PDB entry 6XLL | electron microscopy, 2.70 A resolution | chains C and N of the 9 polymer chains in the assembly

== Chain C ==
Molecule: DNA-directed RNA polymerase subunit beta
From: Escherichia coli O157:H7
Notes: EC 2.7.7.6
UniProt: B7MIX3 (RPOB_ECO45); residues 1-1342 here = UniProt positions 1-1342
Chain sequence (1342 residues; row label = number of the first residue in the row):
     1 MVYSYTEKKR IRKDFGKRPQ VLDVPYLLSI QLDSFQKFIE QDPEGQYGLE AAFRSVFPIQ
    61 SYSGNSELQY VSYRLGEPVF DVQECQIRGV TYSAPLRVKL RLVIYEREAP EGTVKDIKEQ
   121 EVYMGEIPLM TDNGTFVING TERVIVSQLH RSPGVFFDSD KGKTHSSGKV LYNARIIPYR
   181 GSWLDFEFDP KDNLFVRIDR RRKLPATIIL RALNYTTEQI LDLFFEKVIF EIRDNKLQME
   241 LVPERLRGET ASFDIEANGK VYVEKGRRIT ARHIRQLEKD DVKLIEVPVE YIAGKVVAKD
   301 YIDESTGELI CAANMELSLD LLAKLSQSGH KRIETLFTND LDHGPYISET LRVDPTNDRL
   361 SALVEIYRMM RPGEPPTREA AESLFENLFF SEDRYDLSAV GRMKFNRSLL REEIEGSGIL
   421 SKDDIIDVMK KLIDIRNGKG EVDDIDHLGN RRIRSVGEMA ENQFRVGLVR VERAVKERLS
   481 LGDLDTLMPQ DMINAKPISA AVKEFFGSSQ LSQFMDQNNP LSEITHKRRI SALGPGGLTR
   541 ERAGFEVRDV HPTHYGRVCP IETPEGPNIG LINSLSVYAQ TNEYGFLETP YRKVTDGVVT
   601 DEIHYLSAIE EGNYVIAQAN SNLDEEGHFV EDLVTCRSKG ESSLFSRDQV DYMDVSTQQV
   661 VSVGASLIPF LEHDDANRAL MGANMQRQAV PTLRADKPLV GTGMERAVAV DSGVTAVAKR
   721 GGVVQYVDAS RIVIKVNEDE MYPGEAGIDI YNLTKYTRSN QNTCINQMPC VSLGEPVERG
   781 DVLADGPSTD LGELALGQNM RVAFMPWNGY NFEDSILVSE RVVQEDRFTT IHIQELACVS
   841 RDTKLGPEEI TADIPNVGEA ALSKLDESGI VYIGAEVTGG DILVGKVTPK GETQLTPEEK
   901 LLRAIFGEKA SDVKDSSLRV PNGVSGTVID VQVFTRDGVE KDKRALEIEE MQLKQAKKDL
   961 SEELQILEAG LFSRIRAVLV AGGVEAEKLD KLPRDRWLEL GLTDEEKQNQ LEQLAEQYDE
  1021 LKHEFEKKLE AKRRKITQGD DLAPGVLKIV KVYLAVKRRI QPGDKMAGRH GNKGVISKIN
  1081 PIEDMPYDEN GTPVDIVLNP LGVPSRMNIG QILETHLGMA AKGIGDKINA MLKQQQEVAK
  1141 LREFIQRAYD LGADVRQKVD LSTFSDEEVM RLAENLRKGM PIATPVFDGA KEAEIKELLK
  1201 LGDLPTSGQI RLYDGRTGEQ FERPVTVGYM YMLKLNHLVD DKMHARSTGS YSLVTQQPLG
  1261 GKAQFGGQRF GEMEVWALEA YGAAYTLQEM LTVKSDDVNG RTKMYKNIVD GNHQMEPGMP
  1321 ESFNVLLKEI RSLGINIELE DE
Disordered / not traced: 1-2, 1342
Residues lining bound ligands:
  - chapso (1N7), molecule 1: Gln-46, Tyr-47, Tyr-179, Asp-396, Ser-398, Ala-399, Val-400, Arg-452, Glu-458, Glu-461, Arg-465, Glu-583, Tyr-584
  - chapso (1N7), molecule 2: Gln-725, Tyr-726, Arg-731, Glu-962, Gln-965, Ile-966, Ala-969

== Chain N ==
Molecule: synthetic non-template strand DNA
Sequence (54 nucleotides; each row starts with the number of its first residue):
    35 GCCTTGACCC TCCCCTAAGG GGAGGGTTTA GATTGTGTGC AGTCTGACGC GGCG
Disordered / not traced: 72-75

== How chain C and chain N interact ==
Pairs across the interface (11; chain C residue first):
  Gly-181(C) with DG76(N), hydrogen bond to the base
  Trp-183(C) with DT77(N), stacking on the base; DC78(N), sugar contact
  Asp-199(C) with DG76(N), hydrogen bond to the base; DT77(N), base contact
  Arg-200(C) with DT77(N), phosphate contact
  Arg-371(C) with DG71(N), hydrogen bond to the base
  Glu-374(C) with DG69(N), base contact; DG71(N), base contact
  Gly-537(C) with DC78(N), base contact
  Arg-542(C) with DT79(N), salt bridge to the phosphate
Other interface residues (no listed pair), chain C (13 interface residues in all): Ser-182, Pro-375, Gly-536, Leu-538, Thr-539
Other interface residues (no listed pair), chain N (7 interface residues in all): DT70

== Overview ==
13 residues of chain C face 7 of chain N across their interface; the contacts include 3 hydrogen bonds, 1 salt
bridge and 1 aromatic stacking contact. Among the polar pairs are Gly-181(C)/DG76(N), Asp-199(C)/DG76(N) and
Arg-371(C)/DG71(N). Chain C binds chapso.
Chain C is DNA-directed RNA polymerase subunit beta (Escherichia coli O157:H7) and chain N is synthetic
non-template strand DNA; the structure, Cryo-EM structure of E. coli RNAP-promoter initial transcribing
complex with 5-nt RNA transcript (RPitc-5nt), was determined by electron microscopy together with 6XL5, 6XL6,
6XL9, 6XLA, 6XLJ, 6XLK, 6XLM and 6XLN from the same study.
